PDB entry 6EQA | X-ray diffraction, 3.16 A resolution | chains A and C of the 5 polymer chains in the assembly

Chain A:
Molecule: HLA class I histocompatibility antigen, A-2 alpha chain
From: Homo sapiens
UniProtKB: P01892 (1A02_HUMAN); residues 1-276 here correspond to UniProt positions 25-300 (UniProt number = residue number + 24)
Chain sequence (276 residues; each row starts with the number of its first residue):
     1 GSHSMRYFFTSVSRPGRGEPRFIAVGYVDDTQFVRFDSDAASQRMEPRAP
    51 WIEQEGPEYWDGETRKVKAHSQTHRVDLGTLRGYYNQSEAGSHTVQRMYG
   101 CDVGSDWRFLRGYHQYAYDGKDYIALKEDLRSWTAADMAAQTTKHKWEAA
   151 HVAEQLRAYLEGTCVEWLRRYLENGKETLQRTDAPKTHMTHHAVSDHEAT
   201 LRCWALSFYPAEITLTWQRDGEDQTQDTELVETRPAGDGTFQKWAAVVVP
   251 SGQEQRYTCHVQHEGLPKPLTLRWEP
Disulfides: C101-C164, C203-C259

Chain C:
Molecule: Ala-ala-gly-ile-gly-ile-leu-thr-val
Chain sequence (9 residues; each row starts with the number of its first residue):
     2 AAGIGILTV
Reported in the primary citation:
  - conformationally variable residues (register shift): A2, G6

How chain A and chain C interact:
Contacting residue pairs (36; chain A residue first):
  M5(A) - A2(C)
  Y7(A) - A2(C)  hydrogen bond (side chain-backbone)
  E63(A) - A2(C)
  E63(A) - A3(C)
  K66(A) - A2(C)  hydrogen bond (side chain-backbone)
  K66(A) - A3(C)  hydrogen bond (side chain-backbone)
  K66(A) - G4(C)
  H70(A) - A3(C)
  H70(A) - I7(C)
  T73(A) - I7(C)
  D77(A) - T9(C)
  D77(A) - V10(C)  hydrogen bond (side chain-backbone)
  Y84(A) - V10(C)
  R97(A) - I7(C)
  R97(A) - L8(C)  hydrogen bond (side chain-backbone)
  Y99(A) - A2(C)
  Y99(A) - A3(C)  hydrogen bond (side chain-backbone)
  Y99(A) - G4(C)  hydrogen bond (side chain-backbone)
  Y99(A) - I7(C)  hydrophobic
  Y116(A) - V10(C)
  Y123(A) - V10(C)  hydrophobic
  T143(A) - V10(C)  hydrogen bond (side chain-backbone)
  K146(A) - T9(C)  hydrogen bond
  K146(A) - V10(C)  hydrogen bond (side chain-backbone)
  W147(A) - L8(C)
  W147(A) - T9(C)  hydrogen bond (side chain-backbone)
  V152(A) - G6(C)
  Q155(A) - I5(C)
  Q155(A) - G6(C)  hydrogen bond (side chain-backbone)
  Q155(A) - L8(C)
  L156(A) - I5(C)
  L156(A) - G6(C)
  Y159(A) - A2(C)  hydrogen bond (side chain-backbone)
  Y159(A) - A3(C)  hydrogen bond (side chain-backbone)
  W167(A) - A2(C)
  Y171(A) - A2(C)  hydrogen bond (side chain-backbone)
Also at the interface, not in a pair above, chain A (28 interface residues in all): V76, T80, L81, H114, A158, T163, C164
The authors on this interface:
  - interface residues, chain C: A2(C), A3(C)

Summary:
28 residues of chain A face 9 of chain C across their interface, with 15 hydrogen bonds. Polar pairs include
Y7(A)-A2(C), K66(A)-A2(C) and K66(A)-A3(C). From the paper: interface residues A2(C) and A3(C); conformational
variability at A2(C) and G6(C).
Here chain A is HLA class I histocompatibility antigen, A-2 alpha chain (Homo sapiens) and chain C is
Ala-ala-gly-ile-gly-ile-leu-thr-val. Entry 6EQA (HLA class I histocompatibility antigen) was determined by
X-ray diffraction (same publication as 6EQB).
